PDB entry 6N9X | electron microscopy, 4.10 A resolution (low resolution: residue-level contacts below are approximate; hydrogen-bond / salt-bridge calls are withheld) | chains D and T of the 9 polymer chains in the assembly

# Chain D
Name: DNA primase/helicase
Organism: Enterobacteria phage T7
Notes: EC 2.7.7.-, 3.6.4.12
Reference sequence: P03692 (PRIM_BPT7); residue numbers follow UniProt; this construct covers 1-566
Chain sequence (566 residues; row label = number of the first residue in the row):
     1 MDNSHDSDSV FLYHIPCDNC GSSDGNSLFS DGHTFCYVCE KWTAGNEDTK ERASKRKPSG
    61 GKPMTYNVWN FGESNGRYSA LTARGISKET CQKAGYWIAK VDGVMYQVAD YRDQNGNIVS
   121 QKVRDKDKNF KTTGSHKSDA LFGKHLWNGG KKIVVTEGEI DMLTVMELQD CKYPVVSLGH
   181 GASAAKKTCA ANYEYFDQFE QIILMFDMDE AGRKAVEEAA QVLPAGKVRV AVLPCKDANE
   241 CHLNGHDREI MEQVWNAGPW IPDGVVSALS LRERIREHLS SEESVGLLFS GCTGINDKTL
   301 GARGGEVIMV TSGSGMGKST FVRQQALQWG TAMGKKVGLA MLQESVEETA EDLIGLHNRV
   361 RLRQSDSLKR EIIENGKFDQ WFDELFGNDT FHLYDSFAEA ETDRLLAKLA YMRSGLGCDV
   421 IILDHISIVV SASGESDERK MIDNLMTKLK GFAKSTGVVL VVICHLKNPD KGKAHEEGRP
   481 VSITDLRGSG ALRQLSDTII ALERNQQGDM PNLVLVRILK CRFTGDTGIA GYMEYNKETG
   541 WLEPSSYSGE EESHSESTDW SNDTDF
Not modelled in the structure: 1-262, 281-284, 397-401, 432-438, 550-566
Differences from the reference sequence: engineered mutation Gln343 (Glu in P03692)
Metal / ion sites: Mg2+: Ser319, Gln343 (together with dTTP)
Ligand contacts:
  - dTTP (TTP), molecule 1: Gly313, Gly315, Met316, Gly317, Lys318, Ser319, Thr320, Gln343, Gln364, His425, His465, Arg504, Pro511, Asn512, Val514, Tyr535, Lys537
  - dTTP (TTP), molecule 2: Gln494, Ser496, Lys520, Cys521, Arg522, Phe523, Thr524, Gly525
Curated features (UniProtKB/Swiss-Prot):
  - zinc finger: Cys17 to Cys39 (C4-like)
  - region: Glu550 to Phe566 (Binding to viral DNA polymerase)
  - binding site (Zn(2+)): Cys17, Cys20, Cys36, Cys39
  - binding site (Mg(2+)): Glu157, Asp207, Asp237
  - binding site (ATP): Ser312 to Ser319
  - site (dTTP/dATP binding): Arg361, His465, Arg504, Arg522, Tyr535
From the paper describing this entry:
  - mutagenesis - E343Q: abolished catalytic activity (citing earlier work)
  - specificity-determining residues: His33 (citing earlier work)

# Chain T
Molecule: Template
Sequence (44 nucleotides; numbered 1999 to 2042; the number before each row is that of its first residue):
  1999 TTTTTAGCTG GTCATTTTTT TTTTTTTTTT TTTTTTTTTT TTTT
Not modelled in the structure: 1999-2001, 2014-2029

# Chain D / chain T interface
Pairs across the interface (11):
  Arg439(D) with DT2032(T); DT2033(T); DT2034(T)
  Lys467(D) with DT2035(T)
  Asn468(D) with DT2036(T)
  Leu486(D) with DT2035(T)
  Arg487(D) with DT2035(T)
  Gly488(D) with DT2034(T); DT2035(T)
  Ser489(D) with DT2034(T)
  Gly490(D) with DT2034(T)

# Summary
8 residues of chain D face 5 of chain T across their interface. Ligands of chain D: dTTP. The Mg2+ site is
built by Ser319(D) and Gln343(D). From UniProt: 4 Zn2+-binding residues, 3 Mg2+-binding residues and 8
ATP-binding residues on chain D. From the paper: E343Q of chain D abolishes catalytic activity; the
specificity determinant His33(D).
Here chain D is DNA primase/helicase (Enterobacteria phage T7) and chain T is Template. Entry 6N9X (Structure
of bacteriophage T7 lagging-strand DNA polymerase (D5A/E7A) and gp4 (helicase/primase) bound to DNA including
RNA/DNA ...) was determined by electron microscopy together with 6N7I, 6N7N, 6N7S, 6N7T, 6N7V, 6N7W and 3
further entries from the same study.
